PDB entry 8T00 | electron microscopy, 4.69 A resolution (low resolution: residue-level contacts below are approximate; hydrogen-bond / salt-bridge calls are withheld) | chains I and J of the 6 polymer chains in the assembly

[Chain I]
Molecule: DNA-directed RNA polymerase subunit beta
Organism: Escherichia coli
Reference sequence: C3SIA7 (C3SIA7_ECOLX); residues 2-1341 here = UniProt positions 2-1341
Chain sequence (1340 residues; each row starts with the number of its first residue):
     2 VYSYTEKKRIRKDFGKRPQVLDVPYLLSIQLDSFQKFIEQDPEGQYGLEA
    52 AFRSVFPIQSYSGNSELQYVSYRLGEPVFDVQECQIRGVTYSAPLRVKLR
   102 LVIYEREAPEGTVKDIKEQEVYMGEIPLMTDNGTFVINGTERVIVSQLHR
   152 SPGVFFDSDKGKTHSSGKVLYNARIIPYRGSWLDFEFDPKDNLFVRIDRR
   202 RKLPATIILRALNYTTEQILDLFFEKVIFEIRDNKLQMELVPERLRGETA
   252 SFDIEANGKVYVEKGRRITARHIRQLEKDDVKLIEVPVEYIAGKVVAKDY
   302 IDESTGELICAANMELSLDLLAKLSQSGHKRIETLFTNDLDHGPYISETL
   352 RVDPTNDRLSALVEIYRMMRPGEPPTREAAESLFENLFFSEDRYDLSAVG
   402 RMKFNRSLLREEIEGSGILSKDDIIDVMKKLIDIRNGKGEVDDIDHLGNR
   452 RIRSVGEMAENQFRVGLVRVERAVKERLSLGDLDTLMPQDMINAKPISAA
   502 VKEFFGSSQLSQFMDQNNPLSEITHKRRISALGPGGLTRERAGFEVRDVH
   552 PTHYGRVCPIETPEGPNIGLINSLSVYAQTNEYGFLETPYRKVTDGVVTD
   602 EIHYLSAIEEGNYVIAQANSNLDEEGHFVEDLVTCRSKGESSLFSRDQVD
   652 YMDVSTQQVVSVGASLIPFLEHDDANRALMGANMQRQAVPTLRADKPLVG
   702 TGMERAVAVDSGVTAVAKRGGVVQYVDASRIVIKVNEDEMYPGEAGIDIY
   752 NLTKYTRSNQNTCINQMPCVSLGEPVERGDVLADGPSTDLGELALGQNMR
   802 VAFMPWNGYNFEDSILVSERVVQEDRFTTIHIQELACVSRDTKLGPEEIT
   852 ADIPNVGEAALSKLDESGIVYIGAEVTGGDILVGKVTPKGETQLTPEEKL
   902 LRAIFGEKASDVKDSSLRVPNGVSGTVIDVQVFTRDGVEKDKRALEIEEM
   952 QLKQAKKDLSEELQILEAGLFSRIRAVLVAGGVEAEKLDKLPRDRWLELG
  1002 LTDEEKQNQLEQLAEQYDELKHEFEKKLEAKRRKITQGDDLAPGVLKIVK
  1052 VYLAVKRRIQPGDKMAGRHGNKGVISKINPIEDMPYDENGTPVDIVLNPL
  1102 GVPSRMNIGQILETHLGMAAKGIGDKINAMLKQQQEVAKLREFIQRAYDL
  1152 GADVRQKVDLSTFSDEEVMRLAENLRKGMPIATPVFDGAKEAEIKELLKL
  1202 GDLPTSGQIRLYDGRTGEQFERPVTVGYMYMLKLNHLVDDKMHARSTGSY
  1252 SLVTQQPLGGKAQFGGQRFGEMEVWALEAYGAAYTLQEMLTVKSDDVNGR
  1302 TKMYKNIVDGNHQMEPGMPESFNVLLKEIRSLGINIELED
Unresolved in the structure: 891-912

[Chain J]
Molecule: DNA-directed RNA polymerase subunit beta'
Organism: Escherichia coli
Notes: EC 2.7.7.6
Reference sequence: A0A369F490 (A0A369F490_ECOLX); residue numbers follow UniProt; this construct covers 16-1373
Chain sequence (1358 residues; numbered 16 to 1373; the number before each row is that of its first residue):
    16 EFDAIKIALASPDMIRSWSFGEVKKPETINYRTFKPERDGLFCARIFGPV
    66 KDYECLCGKYKRLKHRGVICEKCGVEVTQTKVRRERMGHIELASPTAHIW
   116 FLKSLPSRIGLLLDMPLRDIERVLYFESYVVIEGGMTNLERQQILTEEQY
   166 LDALEEFGDEFDAKMGAEAIQALLKSMDLEQECEQLREELNETNSETKRK
   216 KLTKRIKLLEAFVQSGNKPEWMILTVLPVLPPDLRPLVPLDGGRFATSDL
   266 NDLYRRVINRNNRLKRLLDLAAPDIIVRNEKRMLQEAVDALLDNGRRGRA
   316 ITGSNKRPLKSLADMIKGKQGRFRQNLLGKRVDYSGRSVITVGPYLRLHQ
   366 CGLPKKMALELFKPFIYGKLELRGLATTIKAAKKMVEREEAVVWDILDEV
   416 IREHPVLLNRAPTLHRLGIQAFEPVLIEGKAIQLHPLVCAAYNADFDGDQ
   466 MAVHVPLTLEAQLEARALMMSTNNILSPANGEPIIVPSQDVVLGLYYMTR
   516 DCVNAKGEGMVLTGPKEAERLYRSGLASLHARVKVRITEYEKDANGELVA
   566 KTSLKDTTVGRAILWMIVPKGLPYSIVNQALGKKAISKMLNTCYRILGLK
   616 PTVIFADQIMYTGFAYAARSGASVGIDDMVIPEKKHEIISEAEAEVAEIQ
   666 EQFQSGLVTAGERYNKVIDIWAAANDRVSKAMMDNLQTETVINRDGQEEK
   716 QVSFNSIYMMADSGARGSAAQIRQLAGMRGLMAKPDGSIIETPITANFRE
   766 GLNVLQYFISTHGARKGLADTALKTANSGYLTRRLVDVAQDLVVTEDDCG
   816 THEGIMMTPVIEGGDVKEPLRDRVLGRVTAEDVLKPGTADILVPRNTLLH
   866 EQWCDLLEENSVDAVKVRSVVSCDTDFGVCAHCYGRDLARGHIINKGEAI
   916 GVIAAQSIGEPGTQLTMRTFHIGGAASRAAAESSIQVKNKGSIKLSNVKS
   966 VVNSSGKLVITSRNTELKLIDEFGRTKESYKVPYGAVLAKGDGEQVAGGE
  1016 TVANWDPHTMPVITEVSGFVRFTDMIDGQTITRQTDELTGLSSLVVLDSA
  1066 ERTAGGKDLRPALKIVDAQGNDVLIPGTDMPAQYFLPGKAIVQLEDGVQI
  1116 SSGDTLARIPQESGGTKDITGGLPRVADLFEARRPKEPAILAEISGIVSF
  1166 GKETKGKRRLVITPVDGSDPYEEMIPKWRQLNVFEGERVERGDVISDGPE
  1216 APHDILRLRGVHAVTRYIVNEVQDVYRLQGVKINDKHIEVIVRQMLRKAT
  1266 IVNAGSSDFLEGEQVEYSRVKIANRELEANGKVGATYSRDLLGITKASLA
  1316 TESFISAASFQETTRVLTEAAVAGKRDELRGLKENVIVGRLIPAGTGYAY
  1366 HQDAMRRR
Unresolved in the structure: 262, 933-947, 1126-1135
Construct notes: conflict A1369 (Arg in A0A369F490)
Metal / ion sites: Zn2+ site 1: C70, C72, C85, C88; Mg2+: D460, D462, D464; Zn2+ site 2: C814, C888, D889, C895, C898

[Interface between chain I and chain J]
Pairs across the interface (265; chain I residue first):
  F545(I) - K781(J)
  F545(I) - D785(J)
  R548(I) - R780(J)
  D549(I) - P750(J)
  D549(I) - R780(J)
  V550(I) - P750(J)
  V550(I) - H777(J)
  V550(I) - R780(J)
  H551(I) - H777(J)
  P552(I) - F773(J)
  P552(I) - H777(J)
  Y555(I) - F773(J)
  P560(I) - F773(J)
  P560(I) - T776(J)
  P560(I) - R780(J)
  I569(I) - A784(J)
  G570(I) - R780(J)
  N573(I) - R780(J)
  Q618(I) - N768(J)
  Q618(I) - V769(J)
  Q618(I) - L770(J)
  N620(I) - N768(J)
  S642(I) - E756(J)
  S642(I) - L770(J)
  L671(I) - Y772(J)
  E672(I) - G766(J)
  E672(I) - L767(J)
  H673(I) - F763(J)
  H673(I) - R764(J)
  H673(I) - E765(J)
  H673(I) - G766(J)
  D674(I) - F763(J)
  D674(I) - Y772(J)
  D675(I) - R744(J)
  D675(I) - F763(J)
  D675(I) - Y772(J)
  A676(I) - Y772(J)
  A676(I) - T776(J)
  N677(I) - A779(J)
  N677(I) - L783(J)
  A679(I) - Y772(J)
  L680(I) - L783(J)
  F804(I) - A637(J)
  F804(I) - S638(J)
  M805(I) - A633(J)
  M805(I) - A637(J)
  P806(I) - A632(J)
  P806(I) - A633(J)
  P806(I) - A637(J)
  N808(I) - P359(J)
  N808(I) - F629(J)
  N808(I) - A633(J)
  G809(I) - V357(J)
  G809(I) - P359(J)
  G809(I) - F629(J)
  Y810(I) - P359(J)
  N811(I) - D505(J)
  F812(I) - V357(J)
  F812(I) - P451(J)
  F812(I) - S503(J)
  F812(I) - Q504(J)
  F812(I) - D505(J)
  E813(I) - D460(J)
  E813(I) - F461(J)
  E813(I) - Q504(J)
  S815(I) - V357(J)
  S815(I) - F461(J)
  P1062(I) - A446(J)
  G1063(I) - V354(J)
  G1063(I) - A446(J)
  K1065(I) - D462(J)
  V1075(I) - F461(J)
  V1075(I) - D462(J)
  V1075(I) - G463(J)
  S1077(I) - T356(J)
  N1099(I) - Q504(J)
  N1099(I) - D505(J)
  P1100(I) - A637(J)
  L1101(I) - Q504(J)
  L1101(I) - D505(J)
  L1101(I) - L508(J)
  L1101(I) - M725(J)
  L1101(I) - R731(J)
  V1103(I) - V639(J)
  P1104(I) - M725(J)
  P1104(I) - Q736(J)
  S1105(I) - R731(J)
  S1105(I) - Q736(J)
  M1107(I) - L740(J)
  M1107(I) - F763(J)
  I1109(I) - L740(J)
  I1109(I) - F763(J)
  I1109(I) - R764(J)
  I1112(I) - G640(J)
  I1112(I) - I641(J)
  H1116(I) - I641(J)
  F1187(I) - V769(J)
  E1192(I) - R764(J)
  K1196(I) - D642(J)
  S1207(I) - D642(J)
  Q1209(I) - S638(J)
  Q1209(I) - V639(J)
  Q1209(I) - G640(J)
  Q1209(I) - D643(J)
  F1221(I) - A633(J)
  E1222(I) - Y512(J)
  E1222(I) - R634(J)
  E1222(I) - S635(J)
  R1223(I) - G636(J)
  V1225(I) - S638(J)
  T1226(I) - S638(J)
  T1226(I) - V639(J)
  T1226(I) - G640(J)
  V1239(I) - K445(J)
  K1242(I) - R352(J)
  K1242(I) - Q465(J)
  M1243(I) - R352(J)
  M1243(I) - S353(J)
  M1243(I) - P369(J)
  M1243(I) - M372(J)
  M1243(I) - K445(J)
  H1244(I) - G351(J)
  H1244(I) - R352(J)
  A1245(I) - S350(J)
  A1245(I) - G351(J)
  A1245(I) - M372(J)
  R1246(I) - D348(J)
  R1246(I) - Y349(J)
  R1246(I) - S350(J)
  S1247(I) - D348(J)
  S1247(I) - Y349(J)
  S1247(I) - E375(J)
  S1247(I) - L376(J)
  S1247(I) - K378(J)
  T1248(I) - Y349(J)
  V1254(I) - Q340(J)
  T1255(I) - Q340(J)
  Q1257(I) - N341(J)
  Q1257(I) - K345(J)
  P1258(I) - R346(J)
  P1258(I) - V347(J)
  P1258(I) - D348(J)
  L1259(I) - R346(J)
  G1260(I) - R346(J)
  G1267(I) - R346(J)
  G1267(I) - V347(J)
  G1267(I) - S350(J)
  Q1268(I) - R346(J)
  Q1268(I) - V347(J)
  Q1268(I) - S350(J)
  Q1268(I) - G351(J)
  Q1268(I) - R352(J)
  R1269(I) - G344(J)
  R1269(I) - K345(J)
  R1269(I) - R346(J)
  F1270(I) - G344(J)
  F1270(I) - K345(J)
  F1270(I) - V347(J)
  F1270(I) - H469(J)
  E1272(I) - R798(J)
  M1273(I) - A426(J)
  M1273(I) - P427(J)
  M1273(I) - T428(J)
  E1274(I) - N424(J)
  E1274(I) - R425(J)
  E1274(I) - A426(J)
  E1274(I) - T428(J)
  W1276(I) - V801(J)
  A1277(I) - T428(J)
  A1277(I) - Q921(J)
  E1279(I) - L1347(J)
  E1279(I) - V1351(J)
  A1280(I) - R431(J)
  A1280(I) - I918(J)
  A1280(I) - Q921(J)
  Y1281(I) - R431(J)
  Y1281(I) - L432(J)
  Y1281(I) - I434(J)
  Y1281(I) - M484(J)
  G1282(I) - L483(J)
  G1282(I) - G1360(J)
  G1282(I) - T1361(J)
  A1283(I) - E479(J)
  A1283(I) - L483(J)
  A1284(I) - E479(J)
  A1284(I) - L1356(J)
  A1284(I) - I1357(J)
  A1284(I) - G1362(J)
  Y1285(I) - E475(J)
  Y1285(I) - E479(J)
  T1286(I) - A476(J)
  T1286(I) - E479(J)
  Q1288(I) - G1354(J)
  Q1288(I) - L1356(J)
  E1289(I) - P471(J)
  E1289(I) - L472(J)
  E1289(I) - T473(J)
  E1289(I) - A476(J)
  M1290(I) - V347(J)
  L1291(I) - K345(J)
  V1293(I) - L472(J)
  K1294(I) - V347(J)
  K1294(I) - D348(J)
  K1294(I) - Y349(J)
  K1294(I) - V470(J)
  K1294(I) - L472(J)
  S1295(I) - K345(J)
  S1295(I) - R346(J)
  M1304(I) - L472(J)
  I1308(I) - P379(J)
  I1308(I) - F380(J)
  I1308(I) - G383(J)
  V1309(I) - G383(J)
  V1309(I) - E386(J)
  H1313(I) - F380(J)
  H1313(I) - H419(J)
  H1313(I) - L472(J)
  H1313(I) - T473(J)
  H1313(I) - L474(J)
  Q1314(I) - T473(J)
  Q1314(I) - E475(J)
  M1315(I) - T473(J)
  M1319(I) - V1353(J)
  M1319(I) - G1354(J)
  M1319(I) - R1355(J)
  S1322(I) - N341(J)
  F1323(I) - V1353(J)
  N1324(I) - E100(J)
  L1326(I) - R337(J)
  K1328(I) - M102(J)
  E1329(I) - M330(J)
  E1329(I) - I331(J)
  R1331(I) - W33(J)
  R1331(I) - M102(J)
  R1331(I) - P243(J)
  S1332(I) - M102(J)
  S1332(I) - P243(J)
  S1332(I) - L327(J)
  L1333(I) - W115(J)
  L1333(I) - L327(J)
  G1334(I) - A25(J)
  G1334(I) - H113(J)
  I1335(I) - I22(J)
  I1335(I) - A23(J)
  I1335(I) - A25(J)
  N1336(I) - K21(J)
  N1336(I) - I22(J)
  N1336(I) - A23(J)
  N1336(I) - L24(J)
  N1336(I) - A25(J)
  N1336(I) - M29(J)
  I1337(I) - K21(J)
  I1337(I) - I22(J)
  E1338(I) - I20(J)
  E1338(I) - K21(J)
  L1339(I) - F17(J)
  L1339(I) - I20(J)
  E1340(I) - F17(J)
  E1340(I) - D18(J)
  E1340(I) - A19(J)
  E1340(I) - K21(J)
  E1340(I) - R1341(J)
  D1341(I) - F17(J)
  D1341(I) - D18(J)
  D1341(I) - R1373(J)
Also at the interface, not in a pair above, chain I (145 interface residues in all): I561, T563, G566, A619, L633, E641, L644, V660, D814, Q1061, K1073, I1076, L1113, T1217, P1224, G1249, G1271, L1278, L1287, T1292, D1296, Y1305, D1310, P1320, V1325
Also at the interface, not in a pair above, chain J (150 interface residues in all): L249, L307, F338, L343, I355, L452, C454, A467, N489, R538, A630, M644, E658, A730, Q739, T757, A787, V917

[In short]
The interface between chain I and chain J involves 145 residues on one side and 150 on the other. C70(J),
C72(J), C85(J) and C88(J) coordinate Zn2+ site 1. D460(J), D462(J) and D464(J) form the Mg2+ site.
Here chain I is DNA-directed RNA polymerase subunit beta and chain J is DNA-directed RNA polymerase subunit
beta', both from Escherichia coli. Entry 8T00 (Reconstituted E. coli RNA polymerase post-termination complex
on negatively-supercoiled DNA: closed duplex DNA (rPTCc)) was determined by electron microscopy (same
publication as 8SZW, 8T02 and 8T0L).
